PDB entry 3HRE | X-ray diffraction, 1.45 A resolution | chain A

# Chain A
Molecule: CTX-M-9 extended-spectrum beta-lactamase
Organism: Escherichia coli
Notes: EC 3.5.2.6
UniProtKB: Q9L5C8 (Q9L5C8_ECOLX); the author numbering skips numbers that UniProt does not, so the offset changes along the chain: 25-57 = UniProt 29-61; 59-238 = UniProt 62-241; 240-252 = UniProt 242-254; 254-290 = UniProt 255-291
Sequence (263 residues; row label = number of the first residue in the row; note: 3 numbers in that range are skipped by the numbering (no residue carries them; nothing is unmodelled there)):
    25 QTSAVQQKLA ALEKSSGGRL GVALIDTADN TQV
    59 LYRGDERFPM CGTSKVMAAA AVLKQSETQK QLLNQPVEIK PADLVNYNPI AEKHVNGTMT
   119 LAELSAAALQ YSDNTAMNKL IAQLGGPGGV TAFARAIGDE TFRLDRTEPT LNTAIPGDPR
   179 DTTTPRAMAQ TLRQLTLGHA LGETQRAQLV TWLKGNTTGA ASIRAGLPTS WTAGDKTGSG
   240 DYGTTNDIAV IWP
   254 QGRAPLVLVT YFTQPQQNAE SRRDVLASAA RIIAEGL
Sequence notes: engineered mutation Gly70 (Ser73 in Q9L5C8)
Reported in the primary citation:
  - contacts within the chain: Asn170-Asp240
  - mutagenesis - S70G: abolished catalytic activity on benzylpenicillin and cefotaxime

# In short
From the paper: S70G abolishes catalytic activity on benzylpenicillin and cefotaxime; contacts within the
chain involving Asn170 and Asp240.
Chain A is CTX-M-9 extended-spectrum beta-lactamase (Escherichia coli); the structure, X-ray crystallographic
structure of CTX-M-9 S70G, was determined by X-ray diffraction, deposited together with 3HLW and 3HVF.
